5Y05 - chain A; structure by X-ray diffraction, 2.80 A resolution.

Chain A:
Protein: msmeg_4306
Organism: Mycobacterium smegmatis (strain ATCC 700084 / mc(2)155)
UniProtKB: A0R095 (A0R095_MYCS2); residue numbers follow UniProt; this construct covers 1-242
Amino-acid sequence (262 residues; numbered -19 to 242; the number before each row is that of its first residue; numbers below 1 keep their minus sign (Met-19 is residue -19)):
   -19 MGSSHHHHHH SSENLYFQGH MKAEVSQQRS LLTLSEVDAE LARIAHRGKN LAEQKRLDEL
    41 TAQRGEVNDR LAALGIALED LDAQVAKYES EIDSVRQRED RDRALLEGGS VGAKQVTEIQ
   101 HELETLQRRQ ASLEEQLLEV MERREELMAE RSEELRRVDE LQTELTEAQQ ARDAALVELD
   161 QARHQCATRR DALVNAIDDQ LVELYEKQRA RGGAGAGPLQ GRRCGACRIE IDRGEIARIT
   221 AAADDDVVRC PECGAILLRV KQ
Not modelled in the structure: -19 to 0, 86-91, 240-242
Construct notes: expression tag (-19 to 0)
Bound ions: Zn2+: Cys204, Cys207, Cys230, Cys233

In short:
Cys204, Cys207, Cys230 and Cys233 form the Zn2+ site.
Chain A is msmeg_4306 (Mycobacterium smegmatis (strain ATCC 700084 / mc(2)155)); the structure, Structural
characterization of msmeg_4306 from Mycobacterium smegmatis, was determined by X-ray diffraction (same
publication as 5Y06).
